PDB entry 6SC6 | X-ray diffraction, 2.25 A resolution | chains B and C of the 3 polymer chains in the assembly

Chain B (and C):
Name: Single domain antibody
From: synthetic construct
Notes: antibody fragment or engineered binder; chain C of this document is another copy of the same molecule, construct and numbering; everything in this record applies to it too
Chain sequence (120 residues; numbered 1 to 120; the number before each row is that of its first residue):
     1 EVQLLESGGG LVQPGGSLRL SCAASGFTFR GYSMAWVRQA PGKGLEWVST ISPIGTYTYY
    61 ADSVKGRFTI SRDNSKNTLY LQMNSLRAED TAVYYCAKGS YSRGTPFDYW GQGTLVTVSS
Unresolved in the structure: 120 (chain C: fully traced)
Disulfide bonds: C22-C96

How chain B and chain C interact:
Residue-residue contacts - 36 pairs, chain B then chain C:
  V2(B) - K43(C)
  Q3(B) - G42(C)
  V37(B) - G104(C)
  Q39(B) - D108(C)
  Q39(B) - W110(C)
  G42(B) - E1(C)
  K43(B) - Y109(C)
  G44(B) - D108(C)
  G44(B) - Y109(C)  hydrogen bond (backbone-side chain)
  L45(B) - T105(C)
  L45(B) - F107(C)
  L45(B) - D108(C)  hydrogen bond (backbone-backbone)
  L45(B) - W110(C)  hydrophobic
  W47(B) - R103(C)
  W47(B) - G104(C)
  W47(B) - T105(C)
  Y59(B) - R103(C)
  Y95(B) - W110(C)
  R103(B) - W47(C)
  R103(B) - Y59(C)
  R103(B) - K65(C)
  G104(B) - Y59(C)
  T105(B) - W47(C)
  T105(B) - P106(C)
  P106(B) - P106(C)
  F107(B) - G104(C)
  D108(B) - E46(C)
  D108(B) - W47(C)  hydrogen bond (backbone-backbone)
  Y109(B) - L45(C)
  Y109(B) - E46(C)  hydrogen bond
  W110(B) - G44(C)
  W110(B) - L45(C)  hydrogen bond (backbone-backbone)
  W110(B) - W47(C)
  W110(B) - F107(C)  hydrophobic
  G111(B) - G44(C)
  Q112(B) - G44(C)
Interface residues without a listed pair, chain B (24 interface residues in all): E1, E46, S102
Interface residues without a listed pair, chain C (19 interface residues in all): V37, T50

In short:
The interface between chain B and chain C involves 24 residues on one side and 19 on the other, with 5
hydrogen bonds. Polar contacts include G44(B)-Y109(C), Y109(B)-E46(C) and L45(B)-D108(C).
Both chains are Single domain antibody (synthetic construct). Entry 6SC6 (dAb3/HOIP-RBR apo structure) was
determined by X-ray diffraction (same publication as 6SC5, 6SC7, 6SC8, 6SC9 and 6T2J).
